1UZH - chains B and O of the 16 polymer chains in the assembly; structure by X-ray diffraction, 2.20 A resolution.

== Chain B (and O) ==
Protein: Ribulose bisphosphate carboxylase large chain
Source organism: Chlamydomonas reinhardtii
Notes: EC 4.1.1.39; chain O of this document is another copy of the same molecule, construct and numbering; everything in this record applies to it too
UniProtKB: P00877 (RBL_CHLRE); residues 1-475 here = UniProt positions 1-475
Chain sequence (475 residues; row label = number of the first residue in the row):
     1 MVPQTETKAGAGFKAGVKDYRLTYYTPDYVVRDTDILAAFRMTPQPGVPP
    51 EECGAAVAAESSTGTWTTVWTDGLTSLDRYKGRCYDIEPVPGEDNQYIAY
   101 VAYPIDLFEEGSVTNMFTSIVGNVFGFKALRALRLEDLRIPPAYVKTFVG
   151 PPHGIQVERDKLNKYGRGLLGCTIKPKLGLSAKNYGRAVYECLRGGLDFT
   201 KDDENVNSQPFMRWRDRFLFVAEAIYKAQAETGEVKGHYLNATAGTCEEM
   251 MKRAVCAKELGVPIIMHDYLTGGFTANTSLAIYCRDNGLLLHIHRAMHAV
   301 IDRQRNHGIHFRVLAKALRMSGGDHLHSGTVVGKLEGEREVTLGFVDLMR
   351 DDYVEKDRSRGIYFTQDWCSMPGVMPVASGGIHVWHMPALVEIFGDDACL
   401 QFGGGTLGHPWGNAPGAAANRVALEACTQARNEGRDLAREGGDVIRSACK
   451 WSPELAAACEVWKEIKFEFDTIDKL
Unresolved in the structure: 1-8 (chain O: 1-6)
Disulfide bonds: C449-C459
Modified residues: P104, P151 (4-hydroxyproline; HYP); K201 (lysine nz-carboxylic acid; KCX); C256, C369 (s-methylcysteine; SMC)
Sequence notes: conflict P46 (Leu in P00877)
Bound ions: Mg2+: K201, D203, E204 (together with 2-carboxyarabinitol-1,5-diphosphate)
Ligand contacts:
  - 2-carboxyarabinitol-1,5-diphosphate (CAP), molecule 1: E60, T65, W66, N123
  - 2-carboxyarabinitol-1,5-diphosphate (CAP), molecule 2: T173, K175, K177, K201, D203, E204, H294, R295, H298, H327, G329, K334, L335, S379, G380, G381, Q401, F402, G403, G404

== Chain B / chain O interface ==
Residue-residue contacts - 16 pairs, chain B then chain O:
  D33(B) - D33(O)
  R79(B) - S370(O)  hydrogen bond
  I105(B) - C369(O)
  D106(B) - S370(O)  hydrogen bond
  E110(B) - K146(O)  salt bridge
  A143(B) - A143(O)  hydrophobic
  A143(B) - K146(O)
  K146(B) - I105(O)
  K146(B) - E110(O)  salt bridge
  K146(B) - A143(O)
  K146(B) - T147(O)
  T147(B) - K146(O)
  C369(B) - T34(O)
  C369(B) - I105(O)
  S370(B) - R79(O)  hydrogen bond
  S370(B) - D106(O)  hydrogen bond
Other interface residues (no listed pair), chain B (13 interface residues in all): T34, P142, D352
Other interface residues (no listed pair), chain O (13 interface residues in all): P142, D352

== Overview ==
The chain B/chain O interface involves 13 residues from each chain; the contacts include 4 hydrogen bonds and
2 salt bridges. Polar pairs include E110(B)-K146(O), R79(B)-S370(O) and D106(B)-S370(O). Ligands of chain B:
2-carboxyarabinitol-1,5-diphosphate. K201(B), D203(B) and E204(B) coordinate Mg2+.
Chain B and chain O are both Ribulose bisphosphate carboxylase large chain (Chlamydomonas reinhardtii); the
structure, A chimeric chlamydomonas, synechococcus rubisco enzyme, was determined by X-ray diffraction
together with 1UZD from the same study.
